PDB entry 1TWG | X-ray diffraction, 3.30 A resolution | chains A and B of the 10 polymer chains in the assembly

[Chain A]
Molecule: DNA-directed RNA polymerase II largest subunit
Organism: Saccharomyces cerevisiae
Notes: EC 2.7.7.6
UniProtKB: P04050 (RPB1_YEAST); residues 1-1733 here = UniProt positions 1-1733
Amino-acid sequence (1733 residues; numbered 1 to 1733; the number before each row is that of its first residue):
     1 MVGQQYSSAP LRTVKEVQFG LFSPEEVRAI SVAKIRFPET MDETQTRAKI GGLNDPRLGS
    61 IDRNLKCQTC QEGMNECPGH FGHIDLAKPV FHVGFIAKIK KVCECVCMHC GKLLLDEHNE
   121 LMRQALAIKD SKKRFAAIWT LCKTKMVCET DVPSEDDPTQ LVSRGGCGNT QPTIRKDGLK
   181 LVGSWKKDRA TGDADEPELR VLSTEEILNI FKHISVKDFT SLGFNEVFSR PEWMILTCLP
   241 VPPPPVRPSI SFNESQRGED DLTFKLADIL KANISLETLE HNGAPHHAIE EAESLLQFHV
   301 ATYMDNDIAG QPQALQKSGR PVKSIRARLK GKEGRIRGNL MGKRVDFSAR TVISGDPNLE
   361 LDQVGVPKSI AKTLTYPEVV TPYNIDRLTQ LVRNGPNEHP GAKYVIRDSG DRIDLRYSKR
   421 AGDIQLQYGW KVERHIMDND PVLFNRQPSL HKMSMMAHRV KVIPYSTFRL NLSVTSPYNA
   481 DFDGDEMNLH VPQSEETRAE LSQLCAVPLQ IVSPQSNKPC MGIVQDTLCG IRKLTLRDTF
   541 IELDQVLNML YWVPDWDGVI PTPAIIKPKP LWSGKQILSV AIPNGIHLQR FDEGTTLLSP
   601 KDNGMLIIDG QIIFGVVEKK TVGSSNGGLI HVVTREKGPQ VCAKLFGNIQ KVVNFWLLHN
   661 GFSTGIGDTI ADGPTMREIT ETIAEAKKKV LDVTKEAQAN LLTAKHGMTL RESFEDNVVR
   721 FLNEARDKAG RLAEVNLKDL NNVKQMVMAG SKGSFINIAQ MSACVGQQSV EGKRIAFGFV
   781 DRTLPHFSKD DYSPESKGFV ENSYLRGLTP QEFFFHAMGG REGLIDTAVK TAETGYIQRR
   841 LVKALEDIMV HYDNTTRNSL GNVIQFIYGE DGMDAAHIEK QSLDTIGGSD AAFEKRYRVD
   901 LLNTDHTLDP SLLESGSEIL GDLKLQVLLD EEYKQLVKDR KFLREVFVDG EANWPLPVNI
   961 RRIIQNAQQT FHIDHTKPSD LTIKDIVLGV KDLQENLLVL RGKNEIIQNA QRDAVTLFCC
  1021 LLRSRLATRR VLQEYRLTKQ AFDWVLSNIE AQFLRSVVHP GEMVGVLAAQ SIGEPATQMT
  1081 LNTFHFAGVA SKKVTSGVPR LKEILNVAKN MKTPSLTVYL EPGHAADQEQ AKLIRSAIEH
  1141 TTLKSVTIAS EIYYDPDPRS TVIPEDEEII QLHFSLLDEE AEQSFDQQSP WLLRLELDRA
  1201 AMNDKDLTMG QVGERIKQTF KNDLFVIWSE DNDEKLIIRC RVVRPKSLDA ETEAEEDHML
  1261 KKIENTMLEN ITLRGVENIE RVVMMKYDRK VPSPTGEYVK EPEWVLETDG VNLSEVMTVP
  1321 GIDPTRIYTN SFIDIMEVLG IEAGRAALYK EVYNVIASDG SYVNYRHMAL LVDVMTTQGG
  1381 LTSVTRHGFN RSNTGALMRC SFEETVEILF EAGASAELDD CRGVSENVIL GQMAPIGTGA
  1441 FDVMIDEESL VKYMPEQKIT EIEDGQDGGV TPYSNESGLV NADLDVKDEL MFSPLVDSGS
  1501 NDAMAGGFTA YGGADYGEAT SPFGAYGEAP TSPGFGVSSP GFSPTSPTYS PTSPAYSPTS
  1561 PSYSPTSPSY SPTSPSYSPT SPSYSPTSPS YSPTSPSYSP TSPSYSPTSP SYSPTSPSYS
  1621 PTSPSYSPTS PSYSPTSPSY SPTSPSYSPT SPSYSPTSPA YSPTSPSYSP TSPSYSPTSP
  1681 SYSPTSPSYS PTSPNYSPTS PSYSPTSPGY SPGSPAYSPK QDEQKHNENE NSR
Not modelled in the structure: 1-2, 249-260, 306-323, 328-345, 1082-1091, 1174-1175, 1177-1186, 1244-1253, 1386-1404, 1451-1733
Metal / ion sites: Zn2+ site 1: Cys70, Cys77, His80; Zn2+ site 2: Cys107, Cys110, Cys148, Cys167; Mn2+ site 1: Asp481, Asp483, Asp485 (together with CTP); Mn2+ site 2: Asp481, Asp483 (together with CTP) (shared with Asp837(B) of chain B)
Residues lining bound ligands: CTP (cytidine-5'-triphosphate): Asp481, Asp483, Asp485
UniProt features mapped onto this chain:
  - region: Pro248 to Asp260 (Lid loop), Asn306 to Lys323 (Rudder loop), Pro810 to Glu822 (Bridging helix)
  - binding site (Zn(2+)): Cys67, Cys70, Cys77, His80, Cys107, Cys110, Cys148, Cys167
  - binding site (Mg(2+)): Asp481, Asp483, Asp485
  - modified residue: Thr1471 (Phosphothreonine)
  - cross-link (Glycyl lysine isopeptide (Lys-Gly)): Lys695 (interchain with G-Cter in ubiquitin), Lys1246 (interchain with G-Cter in ubiquitin), Lys1350 (interchain with G-Cter in ubiquitin)
  - natural variant: Ser1653 to Pro1659 (deletion: In strain: A364A)
  - mutagenesis: Lys1246 (K1246R: Impairs ubiquitination during transcription stress)

[Chain B]
Molecule: DNA-directed RNA polymerase II 140 kDa polypeptide
Organism: Saccharomyces cerevisiae
Notes: EC 2.7.7.6
UniProtKB: P08518 (RPB2_YEAST); residue numbers follow UniProt; this construct covers 1-1224
Amino-acid sequence (1224 residues; numbered 1 to 1224; the number before each row is that of its first residue):
     1 MSDLANSEKY YDEDPYGFED ESAPITAEDS WAVISAFFRE KGLVSQQLDS FNQFVDYTLQ
    61 DIICEDSTLI LEQLAQHTTE SDNISRKYEI SFGKIYVTKP MVNESDGVTH ALYPQEARLR
   121 NLTYSSGLFV DVKKRTYEAI DVPGRELKYE LIAEESEDDS ESGKVFIGRL PIMLRSKNCY
   181 LSEATESDLY KLKECPFDMG GYFIINGSEK VLIAQERSAG NIVQVFKKAA PSPISHVAEI
   241 RSALEKGSRF ISTLQVKLYG REGSSARTIK ATLPYIKQDI PIVIIFRALG IIPDGEILEH
   301 ICYDVNDWQM LEMLKPCVED GFVIQDRETA LDFIGRRGTA LGIKKEKRIQ YAKDILQKEF
   361 LPHITQLEGF ESRKAFFLGY MINRLLLCAL DRKDQDDRDH FGKKRLDLAG PLLAQLFKTL
   421 FKKLTKDIFR YMQRTVEEAH DFNMKLAINA KTITSGLKYA LATGNWGEQK KAMSSRAGVS
   481 QVLNRYTYSS TLSHLRRTNT PIGRDGKLAK PRQLHNTHWG LVCPAETPEG QACGLVKNLS
   541 LMSCISVGTD PMPIITFLSE WGMEPLEDYV PHQSPDATRV FVNGVWHGVH RNPARLMETL
   601 RTLRRKGDIN PEVSMIRDIR EKELKIFTDA GRVYRPLFIV EDDESLGHKE LKVRKGHIAK
   661 LMATEYQDIE GGFEDVEEYT WSSLLNEGLV EYIDAEEEES ILIAMQPEDL EPAEANEEND
   721 LDVDPAKRIR VSHHATTFTH CEIHPSMILG VAASIIPFPD HNQSPRNTYQ SAMGKQAMGV
   781 FLTNYNVRMD TMANILYYPQ KPLGTTRAME YLKFRELPAG QNAIVAIACY SGYNQEDSMI
   841 MNQSSIDRGL FRSLFFRSYM DQEKKYGMSI TETFEKPQRT NTLRMKHGTY DKLDDDGLIA
   901 PGVRVSGEDV IIGKTTPISP DEEELGQRTA YHSKRDASTP LRSTENGIVD QVLVTTNQDG
   961 LKFVKVRVRT TKIPQIGDKF ASRHGQKGTI GITYRREDMP FTAEGIVPDL IINPHAIPSR
  1021 MTVAHLIECL LSKVAALSGN EGDASPFTDI TVEGISKLLR EHGYQSRGFE VMYNGHTGKK
  1081 LMAQIFFGPT YYQRLRHMVD DKIHARARGP MQVLTRQPVE GRSRDGGLRF GEMERDCMIA
  1141 HGAASFLKER LMEASDAFRV HICGICGLMT VIAKLNHNQF ECKGCDNKID IYQIHIPYAA
  1201 KLLFQELMAM NITPRLYTDR SRDF
Not modelled in the structure: 1-17, 71-88, 139-163, 438-445, 468-476, 503-508, 669-677, 713-721, 917-932, 1111-1126
Metal / ion sites: Mn2+: Asp837 (together with CTP) (shared with Asp481(A), Asp483(A) of chain A); Zn2+: Cys1163, Cys1166, Cys1182, Cys1185
Residues lining bound ligands: CTP (cytidine-5'-triphosphate): Arg766, Tyr769, Asp837, Gln986, Lys987, Arg1020

[Chain A / chain B interface]
Residue-residue contacts (334):
  Gln5(A) - Arg1159(B)  hydrogen bond (backbone-side chain)
  Gln5(A) - Leu1175(B)
  Gln5(A) - Asn1176(B)  hydrogen bond
  Tyr6(A) - Leu1175(B)
  Ser7(A) - Arg1159(B)
  Ser7(A) - His1161(B)
  Ser7(A) - Leu1175(B)
  Ser7(A) - Phe1180(B)
  Ser7(A) - Gln1193(B)
  Ser8(A) - Asn1178(B)  hydrogen bond
  Ser8(A) - Phe1180(B)
  Ala9(A) - Gln1193(B)
  Pro10(A) - Ile1191(B)
  Pro10(A) - Tyr1192(B)
  Pro10(A) - Gln1193(B)  hydrogen bond (backbone-backbone)
  Leu11(A) - Gln1193(B)
  Leu11(A) - His1195(B)
  Arg12(A) - Tyr1192(B)
  Arg12(A) - Gln1193(B)  hydrogen bond (backbone-backbone)
  Arg12(A) - Thr1218(B)
  Thr13(A) - Thr1218(B)
  Val14(A) - Tyr1217(B)
  Lys15(A) - Tyr1217(B)  hydrogen bond (backbone-backbone)
  Lys15(A) - Thr1218(B)
  Lys15(A) - Arg1220(B)  hydrogen bond (backbone-side chain)
  Glu16(A) - Arg1215(B)
  Glu16(A) - Leu1216(B)
  Glu16(A) - Tyr1217(B)  hydrogen bond (backbone-backbone)
  Glu16(A) - Asp1219(B)
  Glu16(A) - Arg1220(B)
  Glu16(A) - Arg1222(B)  salt bridge
  Val17(A) - Arg1215(B)
  Val17(A) - Leu1216(B)  hydrophobic
  Gln18(A) - Thr1213(B)
  Gln18(A) - Pro1214(B)
  Gln18(A) - Arg1215(B)  hydrogen bond (backbone-backbone)
  Phe19(A) - Thr1213(B)
  Gly20(A) - Ile1212(B)
  Gly20(A) - Thr1213(B)  hydrogen bond (backbone-side chain)
  Leu21(A) - Asn1211(B)
  Leu21(A) - Thr1213(B)
  Phe22(A) - Leu1168(B)  hydrophobic
  Phe22(A) - Met1208(B)
  Phe22(A) - Asn1211(B)  hydrogen bond (backbone-backbone)
  Phe22(A) - Thr1213(B)
  Glu26(A) - Leu1168(B)
  Glu26(A) - Arg1215(B)  salt bridge
  Ala29(A) - Lys1183(B)
  Ala29(A) - Gly1184(B)
  Ile30(A) - Thr1170(B)
  Ile30(A) - Lys1183(B)
  Ser31(A) - Lys1183(B)
  Gln68(A) - Ile1172(B)
  Thr69(A) - Lys1174(B)
  Thr69(A) - His1177(B)
  Cys70(A) - Ala1173(B)
  Gln71(A) - Asn1176(B)
  Gln71(A) - His1177(B)  hydrogen bond
  Glu72(A) - Ala1173(B)
  Glu72(A) - Leu1175(B)
  Asn75(A) - Phe1158(B)
  Pro78(A) - Lys1201(B)  hydrogen bond (backbone-side chain)
  Pro78(A) - Gln1205(B)
  Gly79(A) - Gln1205(B)
  Phe81(A) - Gln1205(B)
  Phe81(A) - Met1208(B)  hydrophobic
  Phe81(A) - Ala1209(B)
  His92(A) - Met1210(B)
  Phe228(A) - Arg1215(B)
  Trp233(A) - Asn1211(B)
  Leu236(A) - Asn1211(B)
  Pro240(A) - Met1208(B)
  Pro240(A) - Asn1211(B)
  Pro245(A) - Tyr1198(B)
  Pro245(A) - Lys1201(B)
  Pro245(A) - Leu1202(B)
  Val246(A) - Gln1205(B)
  Val246(A) - Glu1206(B)
  Ile325(A) - Met1210(B)  hydrophobic
  Ala327(A) - Glu1206(B)
  Asp346(A) - Arg1106(B)
  Asp346(A) - Arg1150(B)  hydrogen bond (backbone-side chain)
  Phe347(A) - Arg1106(B)  hydrogen bond (backbone-backbone)
  Phe347(A) - Ala1107(B)
  Ser348(A) - Ala1105(B)
  Ser348(A) - Arg1106(B)  hydrogen bond (backbone-backbone)
  Ser348(A) - Leu1128(B)
  Ser348(A) - Arg1150(B)
  Ala349(A) - His1104(B)
  Ala349(A) - Ala1105(B)  hydrophobic
  Ala349(A) - Leu1128(B)  hydrophobic
  Arg350(A) - Ile1103(B)
  Arg350(A) - His1104(B)  hydrogen bond (backbone-backbone)
  Arg350(A) - Gly1127(B)
  Thr351(A) - Ile1103(B)
  Val352(A) - Val1099(B)  hydrophobic
  Val352(A) - Lys1102(B)
  Gly355(A) - Tyr833(B)
  Asp356(A) - Tyr833(B)  hydrogen bond
  Pro357(A) - Ser831(B)
  Pro357(A) - Gly832(B)
  Pro357(A) - Tyr833(B)  hydrophobic
  Asn358(A) - Tyr833(B)  hydrogen bond
  Ile370(A) - Ile1103(B)  hydrophobic
  Thr373(A) - Ala1105(B)
  Thr373(A) - Ala1107(B)
  Leu374(A) - Ala1107(B)  hydrophobic
  Tyr404(A) - Gly1109(B)
  Arg412(A) - Gly1109(B)
  Leu443(A) - Met1138(B)  hydrophobic
  Leu443(A) - Phe1146(B)  hydrophobic
  Asn445(A) - Glu1134(B)
  Gln447(A) - Arg1129(B)
  Gln447(A) - Glu1134(B)  hydrogen bond
  Pro448(A) - Met1133(B)  hydrophobic
  Ser449(A) - Met1133(B)
  Ser449(A) - Glu1134(B)  hydrogen bond
  Ser449(A) - Cys1137(B)
  Leu450(A) - Met1133(B)  hydrophobic
  His451(A) - Cys1137(B)
  Lys452(A) - Cys1137(B)
  Lys452(A) - His1141(B)  hydrogen bond (backbone-side chain)
  Met455(A) - Phe1130(B)  hydrophobic
  Met455(A) - Met1138(B)  hydrophobic
  Met455(A) - His1141(B)  hydrogen bond (backbone-side chain)
  Tyr465(A) - Ile976(B)  hydrophobic
  Ser466(A) - Ile1103(B)
  Thr467(A) - Ile976(B)
  Arg469(A) - Tyr833(B)
  Arg469(A) - Ile976(B)
  Arg469(A) - Gly991(B)  hydrogen bond (side chain-backbone)
  Leu472(A) - Gln835(B)
  Leu472(A) - Glu836(B)
  Thr475(A) - Glu836(B)
  Asp481(A) - Glu836(B)
  Asp481(A) - Asp837(B)
  Phe482(A) - Gln835(B)
  Phe482(A) - Glu836(B)  hydrogen bond (backbone-backbone)
  Phe482(A) - Asp837(B)
  Phe482(A) - Thr989(B)  hydrogen bond (backbone-side chain)
  Asp483(A) - Asp837(B)  hydrogen bond (backbone-backbone)
  Asp483(A) - Lys979(B)
  Asp483(A) - Gln986(B)
  Asp483(A) - Lys987(B)  hydrogen bond (backbone-side chain)
  Asp483(A) - Thr989(B)
  Gly484(A) - Thr989(B)
  Gly484(A) - Lys1102(B)
  Glu486(A) - Lys1102(B)
  Asn488(A) - Leu1128(B)
  Asn488(A) - Arg1129(B)
  His490(A) - Arg1129(B)
  His490(A) - Arg1150(B)  hydrogen bond
  Pro492(A) - Glu1149(B)
  Gln493(A) - Glu1149(B)  hydrogen bond (backbone-side chain)
  Ser494(A) - Glu1149(B)  hydrogen bond
  Thr497(A) - Ser1145(B)
  Thr497(A) - Phe1146(B)
  Thr497(A) - Glu1149(B)  hydrogen bond
  Glu500(A) - Ala1143(B)
  Glu500(A) - Ala1144(B)
  Glu500(A) - Ser1145(B)  hydrogen bond
  Glu500(A) - Phe1146(B)  hydrogen bond (side chain-backbone)
  Cys505(A) - Met1138(B)  hydrophobic
  Cys505(A) - His1141(B)
  Val524(A) - Gln835(B)
  Gln525(A) - Gln835(B)
  Gln525(A) - Glu836(B)  hydrogen bond (side chain-backbone)
  Gln525(A) - His1015(B)
  Asp526(A) - Cys829(B)  hydrogen bond
  Asp526(A) - Gly832(B)
  Asp526(A) - Gln835(B)  hydrogen bond (backbone-side chain)
  Asp526(A) - Asn1013(B)  hydrogen bond
  Asp526(A) - His1015(B)  salt bridge
  Cys529(A) - His1015(B)
  Leu657(A) - Cys829(B)  hydrophobic
  Leu658(A) - Tyr830(B)  hydrophobic
  Leu658(A) - Ser831(B)
  Leu658(A) - Asn1074(B)  hydrogen bond (backbone-side chain)
  Leu658(A) - His1076(B)
  Leu658(A) - Leu1081(B)
  His659(A) - Asn1074(B)
  His659(A) - Thr1077(B)
  His659(A) - Leu1081(B)
  Asn660(A) - Leu1081(B)
  Asn660(A) - Met1082(B)  hydrogen bond (backbone-backbone)
  Asn660(A) - Ala1083(B)  hydrogen bond (backbone-backbone)
  Phe662(A) - Ala828(B)
  Phe662(A) - Cys829(B)  hydrogen bond (backbone-backbone)
  Phe662(A) - Pro1014(B)  hydrophobic
  Ser663(A) - Ile827(B)  hydrogen bond (side chain-backbone)
  Ser663(A) - Gln1084(B)
  Ser663(A) - Ile1085(B)
  Ser663(A) - Phe1086(B)  hydrogen bond (side chain-backbone)
  Thr664(A) - Ile827(B)
  Thr664(A) - Pro1014(B)
  Thr664(A) - Phe1086(B)
  Gly665(A) - Leu1026(B)
  Gly665(A) - Phe1086(B)
  Ile666(A) - Leu1026(B)  hydrophobic
  Ile666(A) - Ile1027(B)  hydrophobic
  Ile666(A) - Val1052(B)  hydrophobic
  Ile666(A) - Arg1067(B)
  Ile666(A) - Phe1086(B)
  Asp668(A) - Phe1069(B)
  Ile670(A) - Arg1067(B)
  Lys687(A) - Val731(B)
  Met746(A) - Pro1014(B)
  Met746(A) - His1015(B)  hydrogen bond
  Met746(A) - Pro1018(B)  hydrophobic
  Ser751(A) - His1015(B)
  Lys752(A) - His1015(B)  hydrogen bond (side chain-backbone)
  Lys752(A) - Ala1016(B)  hydrogen bond (side chain-backbone)
  Lys752(A) - Ile1017(B)
  Lys752(A) - Pro1018(B)
  Lys752(A) - Ser1019(B)  hydrogen bond
  Lys752(A) - Arg1020(B)
  Asn757(A) - Pro1018(B)
  Asn757(A) - Ser1019(B)
  Asn757(A) - Met1021(B)
  Gln760(A) - Met1021(B)
  Met761(A) - Pro1018(B)  hydrophobic
  Met761(A) - Val1023(B)  hydrophobic
  Glu771(A) - Lys510(B)  salt bridge
  Ala776(A) - Asn516(B)
  Gly778(A) - His515(B)
  Gly778(A) - Asn516(B)
  Phe779(A) - Asn516(B)
  Phe779(A) - Thr517(B)
  Phe779(A) - Glu698(B)
  Phe779(A) - Glu699(B)
  Val780(A) - Glu699(B)  hydrogen bond (backbone-side chain)
  Arg782(A) - Glu698(B)  hydrogen bond (side chain-backbone)
  Arg782(A) - Glu699(B)  hydrogen bond (side chain-backbone)
  Arg782(A) - Ile701(B)  hydrogen bond (side chain-backbone)
  Arg782(A) - Leu702(B)
  Thr783(A) - Asn516(B)
  Pro785(A) - Glu698(B)
  Pro785(A) - Ile701(B)  hydrophobic
  Pro785(A) - Leu702(B)
  Pro785(A) - Ile703(B)  hydrogen bond (backbone-backbone)
  His786(A) - Trp519(B)  hydrogen bond
  His786(A) - Ile703(B)  hydrogen bond (side chain-backbone)
  His786(A) - Met705(B)
  His786(A) - Glu742(B)  salt bridge
  Phe787(A) - Leu702(B)
  Ser788(A) - Leu702(B)
  Glu801(A) - Ile729(B)
  Asn802(A) - Arg728(B)
  Asn802(A) - Ile729(B)  hydrogen bond (side chain-backbone)
  Tyr804(A) - His761(B)  hydrogen bond (backbone-side chain)
  Tyr804(A) - Asn762(B)
  Tyr804(A) - Gln763(B)
  Tyr804(A) - Met1021(B)  hydrophobic
  Tyr804(A) - Val1023(B)  hydrophobic
  Leu805(A) - His761(B)  hydrogen bond (backbone-side chain)
  Arg806(A) - Pro725(B)
  Arg806(A) - Ala726(B)
  Arg806(A) - Lys727(B)  hydrogen bond (side chain-backbone)
  Arg806(A) - Arg728(B)  hydrogen bond (backbone-side chain)
  Arg806(A) - Ile729(B)
  Arg806(A) - His761(B)
  Gly807(A) - Arg728(B)
  Gly807(A) - Asp760(B)
  Gly807(A) - His761(B)  hydrogen bond (backbone-side chain)
  Leu808(A) - Arg728(B)  hydrogen bond (backbone-side chain)
  Leu808(A) - Asp760(B)  hydrogen bond (backbone-backbone)
  Leu808(A) - Phe1047(B)
  Thr809(A) - Ile729(B)
  Thr809(A) - Phe1047(B)
  Pro810(A) - Trp519(B)
  Pro810(A) - Met705(B)  hydrophobic
  Pro810(A) - Pro745(B)  hydrophobic
  Pro810(A) - Phe1047(B)  hydrophobic
  Phe813(A) - Ile748(B)  hydrophobic
  Phe813(A) - Pro759(B)
  Phe813(A) - Phe1047(B)  hydrophobic
  Phe814(A) - Leu514(B)  hydrophobic
  Phe814(A) - His515(B)
  Phe814(A) - Asn516(B)
  Phe814(A) - Trp519(B)
  Phe814(A) - Pro524(B)  hydrophobic
  His816(A) - Gln763(B)
  His816(A) - Ser764(B)  hydrogen bond (side chain-backbone)
  Ala817(A) - Leu514(B)
  Ala817(A) - Ser764(B)
  Met818(A) - Leu514(B)
  Met818(A) - Asn516(B)
  Arg821(A) - Arg512(B)  hydrogen bond (side chain-backbone)
  Arg821(A) - Gln513(B)
  Arg821(A) - Leu514(B)
  Arg821(A) - Pro524(B)  hydrogen bond (side chain-backbone)
  Arg821(A) - Thr527(B)
  Glu822(A) - Gln513(B)
  Leu824(A) - Thr768(B)
  Leu824(A) - Tyr769(B)  hydrophobic
  Ile825(A) - Arg512(B)
  Ile825(A) - Gln513(B)
  Gln838(A) - Met1133(B)
  Arg839(A) - Met1133(B)  hydrogen bond
  Val842(A) - Asp1136(B)
  Glu846(A) - Arg1135(B)  salt bridge
  Glu846(A) - Asp1136(B)
  Met1063(A) - Ile1139(B)
  Val1066(A) - Asp1136(B)
  Val1066(A) - Ala1140(B)  hydrophobic
  Gln1070(A) - Cys1137(B)
  Gln1070(A) - Ala1140(B)
  Asn1265(A) - Gly263(B)  hydrogen bond (side chain-backbone)
  Glu1269(A) - Gly263(B)
  Leu1409(A) - Leu1207(B)  hydrophobic
  Phe1410(A) - Met1210(B)  hydrophobic
  Phe1410(A) - Ile1212(B)  hydrophobic
  Asp1420(A) - Arg1220(B)  hydrogen bond (backbone-side chain)
  Cys1421(A) - Arg1220(B)  hydrogen bond (backbone-side chain)
  Ser1425(A) - Arg1135(B)  hydrogen bond
  Val1428(A) - Met1152(B)
  Ile1429(A) - Pro1197(B)
  Ile1429(A) - Ala1200(B)
  Leu1430(A) - His1195(B)
  Leu1430(A) - Ile1196(B)
  Leu1430(A) - Pro1197(B)
  Gly1431(A) - Lys1148(B)  hydrogen bond (backbone-side chain)
  Gly1431(A) - Pro1197(B)
  Gln1432(A) - Lys1148(B)
  Met1433(A) - Ala1144(B)  hydrophobic
  Met1433(A) - Ser1145(B)
  Met1433(A) - Lys1148(B)
  Ala1434(A) - Ala1144(B)
  Ile1436(A) - Ala1144(B)  hydrophobic
  Gly1437(A) - Gly1142(B)
  Thr1438(A) - Gly1142(B)  hydrogen bond (backbone-backbone)
  Thr1438(A) - Ala1144(B)
  Thr1438(A) - Ser1145(B)
  Gly1439(A) - Ala1144(B)
Also at the interface, not in a pair above, chain A (191 interface residues in all): Glu76, His80, Phe95, Cys238, Leu239, Pro242, Pro243, Tyr303, Met304, Arg326, Ser354, Leu501, Leu504, Gln510, Thr527, Gly661, Gly667, Asn742, Gly753, Ile775, Leu784, Lys789, Glu795, Gln811, Gly820, Ala828, Lys1261, Val1406, Leu1418, Arg1422, Val1424
Also at the interface, not in a pair above, chain B (174 interface residues in all): Glu262, Ser264, Glu312, Lys315, Asp397, His400, His518, Gly530, Cys533, Gly534, Arg620, Ala695, Ser700, Leu749, Pro765, Asn767, Asn834, Ser838, Gly977, Gly988, Leu1030, Glu1053, Lys1080, Asp1100, Leu1151, Ile1194, Phe1204

[In short]
191 residues of chain A and 174 residues of chain B are in contact; the contacts include 73 hydrogen bonds and
6 salt bridges. Among the polar pairs are Glu16(A)-Arg1222(B), Glu26(A)-Arg1215(B) and Asp526(A)-His1015(B).
CTP is bound between chain A and chain B.
Here chain A is DNA-directed RNA polymerase II largest subunit and chain B is DNA-directed RNA polymerase II
140 kDa polypeptide, both from Saccharomyces cerevisiae. Entry 1TWG (RNA polymerase II complexed with CTP) was
determined by X-ray diffraction (same publication as 1R9S, 1R9T, 1TWA, 1TWC, 1TWF and 1TWH).
